Entry 9H1Y (electron microscopy, 3.07 A resolution); this record covers chains D and E of the 5 polymer chains in the assembly.

== Chain D (and E) ==
Name: Phosphoprotein
From: Borna disease virus 1
Notes: chain E of this document is another copy of the same molecule, construct and numbering; everything in this record applies to it too
UniProtKB: P0C799 (PHOSP_BDVV); numbering as in UniProt (aligned over 1-201)
Chain sequence (217 residues; row label = number of the first residue in the row; numbers below 1 keep their minus sign (Met-15 is residue -15)):
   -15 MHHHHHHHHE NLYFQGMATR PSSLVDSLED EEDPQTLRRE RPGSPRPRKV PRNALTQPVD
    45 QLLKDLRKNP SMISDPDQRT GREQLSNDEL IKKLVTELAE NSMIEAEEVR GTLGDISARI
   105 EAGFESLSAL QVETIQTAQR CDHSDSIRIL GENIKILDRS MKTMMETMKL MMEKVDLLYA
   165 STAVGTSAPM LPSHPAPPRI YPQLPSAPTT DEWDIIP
Disordered / not traced: -15 to 128, 167-201
Construct notes: initiating methionine (-15); expression tag (-14 to 0)
UniProt features mapped onto this chain:
  - motif: Pro29 to Arg36 (Nuclear localization signal 1), Pro181 to Thr193 (Nuclear localization signal 2)

== Chain D / chain E interface ==
Contacting residue pairs (15):
  Asn137(D) with Ile138(E); Lys139(E); Asp142(E)
  Leu141(D) with Asp142(E)
  Ser144(D) with Lys146(E)
  Met145(D) with Met145(E), hydrophobic
  Thr147(D) with Met149(E)
  Met148(D) with Met149(E), hydrophobic
  Met152(D) with Met152(E), hydrophobic
  Met155(D) with Met156(E), hydrophobic
  Lys158(D) with Met156(E); Val159(E); Asp160(E), salt bridge; Tyr163(E), hydrogen bond (backbone-side chain)
  Leu162(D) with Tyr163(E)
Interface residues without a listed pair, chain D (14 interface residues in all): Ile140, Thr151, Val159, Leu161

== Summary ==
The interface between chain D and chain E involves 14 residues on one side and 11 on the other; the contacts
include 1 hydrogen bond and 1 salt bridge. Polar contacts include Lys158(D)-Asp160(E) and Lys158(D)-Tyr163(E).
Chain D and chain E are both Phosphoprotein (Borna disease virus 1); the structure, Structure of the borna
disease virus 1 replication full-length complex - reaction complex, was determined by electron microscopy.
